Entry 5MG3 (electron microscopy, 14.00 A resolution (very low resolution: no residue pairs are listed; an interface is given only as per-side residue counts)); this record covers chains Y and C of the 6 polymer chains in the assembly.

Chain Y:
Protein: Protein translocase subunit SecY
Organism: Escherichia coli
UniProt: P0AGA2 (SECY_ECOLI); residue numbers follow UniProt; this construct covers 1-443
Amino-acid sequence (458 residues; numbered -14 to 443; the number before each row is that of its first residue; numbers below 1 keep their minus sign (Val-14 is residue -14)):
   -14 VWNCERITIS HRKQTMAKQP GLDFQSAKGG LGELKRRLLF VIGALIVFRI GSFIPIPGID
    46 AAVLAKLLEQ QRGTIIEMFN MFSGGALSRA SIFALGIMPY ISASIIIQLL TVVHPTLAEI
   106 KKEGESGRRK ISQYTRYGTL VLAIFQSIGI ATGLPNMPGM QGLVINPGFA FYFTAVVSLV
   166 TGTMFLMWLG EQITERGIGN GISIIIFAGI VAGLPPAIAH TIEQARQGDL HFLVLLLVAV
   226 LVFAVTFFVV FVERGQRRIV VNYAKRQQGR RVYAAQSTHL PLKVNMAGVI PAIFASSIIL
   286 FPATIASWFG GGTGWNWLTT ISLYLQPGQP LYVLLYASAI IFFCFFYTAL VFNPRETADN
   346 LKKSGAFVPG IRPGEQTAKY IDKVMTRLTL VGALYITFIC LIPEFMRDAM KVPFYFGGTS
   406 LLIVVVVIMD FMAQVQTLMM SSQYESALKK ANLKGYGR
Disordered / not traced: -14 to 0
Sequence notes: expression tag (-14 to 0)
Curated features (UniProtKB/Swiss-Prot):
  - mutagenesis: Pro40 (P40S: In secY100; temperature-sensitive), Ile60 to Arg74 (Some loss of viability, supports protein translocation; strongly suppresses defective and missing signal sequences; transient transmembrane channels open), Asn65 to Gly70 (Grows almost as well as wild-type, supports protein translocation; strongly suppresses defective and missing signal sequences; transient transmembrane channels open), Phe67 (F67C: In prlA3; altered signal sequence interaction, transient channel opening and closing in presence of oxidant; massive ion flux when cross-linked to SecE C-120 mutation), Gly167 (G167E: In secY100; temperature-sensitive), Gly240 (G240D: In secY24; temperature-sensitive at 42 degrees Celsius, impairs interaction with SecE even at 30 degrees in vitro), Ser282 (S282R: In prlA401; altered signal sequence interaction, transient transmembrane channels open), Phe286 (F286Y: In prlA4-1; altered signal sequence interaction), Pro287 (P287L: In secY161; altered signal sequence interaction), Ile290 (I290T: In secY121; altered signal sequence interaction), Arg357 (R357H: In secY39; cold-sensitive), Ala363 (A363S: In secY40; cold-sensitive), 2 further mutagenesis entries in UniProt

Chain C:
Protein: Membrane protein insertase YidC
Organism: Escherichia coli
UniProt: P25714 (YIDC_ECOLI); residues 2-548 here = UniProt positions 2-548
Amino-acid sequence (559 residues; row label = number of the first residue in the row; numbers below 1 keep their minus sign (Met-4 is residue -4)):
    -4 MDPSSRDSQR NLLVIALLFV SFMIWQAWEQ DKNPQPQAQQ TTQTTTTAAG SAADQGVPAS
    56 GQGKLISVKT DVLDLTINTR GGDVEQALLP AYPKELNSTQ PFQLLETSPQ FIYQAQSGLT
   116 GRDGPDNPAN GPRPLYNVEK DAYVLAEGQN ELQVPMTYTD AAGNTFTKTF VLKRGDYAVN
   176 VNYNVQNAGE KPLEISSFGQ LKQSITLPPH LDTGSSNFAL HTFRGAAYST PDAAYAAYAF
   236 DTIADNENLN ISSKGGWVAM LQQYFATAWI PHNDGTNNFY TANLGNGIAA IGYKSQPVLV
   296 QPGQTGAMNS TLWVGPEIQD KMAAVAPHLD LTVDYGWLWF ISQPLFKLLK WIHSFVGNWG
   356 FSIIIITFIV RGIMYPLTKA QYTSMAKMRM LQPKIQAMRE RLGDDKQRIS QEMMALYKAE
   416 KVNPLGGCFP LLIQMPIFLA LYYMLMGSVE LRQAPFALWI HDLSAQDPYY ILPILMGVTM
   476 FFIQKMSPTT VTDPMQQKIM TFMPVIFTVF FLWFPSGLVL YYIVSNLVTI IQQQLIYRGL
   536 EKRGLHSREK KKSHHHHHH
Disordered / not traced: -4 to 56, 207-216, 324-334, 533-554
Sequence notes: initiating methionine (-4); expression tag (-3 to 1, 549-554); conflict Ala228 (Glu in P25714), Ala229 (Lys in P25714), Ala231 (Glu in P25714), Ala232 (Lys in P25714), Ala234 (Lys in P25714)
Curated features (UniProtKB/Swiss-Prot):
  - region: Gln527 to Ser548 (Can be removed without causing lethality, dispensible for M13 procoat processing)
  - mutagenesis: Glu24 to Lys27 (Cold-sensitive at 30 degrees Celsius; when associated with 334-W--G-338. Protein accumulates stably), Trp334 to Gln338 (Cold-sensitive at 30 degrees Celsius; when associated with 24-I--R-27. Protein accumulates stably), Ile361 (I361S: Loss of function), Leu436 (L436S: Loss of function), Pro483 to Thr487 (Temperature-sensitive at 42 degrees Celsius; when associated with 512-ENLYFQG. Protein is not stable), Gly512 (G512ENLYFQG: Temperature-sensitive at 42 degrees Celsius; when associated with 483-L--S-487. Protein is not stable)

How chain Y and chain C interact:
At this resolution (14 A) residue pairs are not listed: 50 residues of chain Y and 49 of chain C lie at the interface.

Summary:
The interface between chain Y and chain C involves 50 residues on one side and 49 on the other. From UniProt:
16 mutagenesis sites on chain Y; 17 mutagenesis sites on chain C.
Chain Y is Protein translocase subunit SecY and chain C is Membrane protein insertase YidC, both from
Escherichia coli; the structure, EM fitted model of bacterial holo-translocon, was determined by electron
microscopy.
